Entry 7VY5 (electron microscopy, 3.15 A resolution); this record covers chains B and D of the 5 polymer chains in the assembly.

[Chain B]
Name: Capsid protein VP2
From: Coxsackievirus B3
UniProtKB: P03313 (POLG_CXB3N); residues 8-263 here correspond to UniProt positions 77-332 (UniProt number = residue number + 69)
Sequence (256 residues; numbered 8 to 263; the number before each row is that of its first residue):
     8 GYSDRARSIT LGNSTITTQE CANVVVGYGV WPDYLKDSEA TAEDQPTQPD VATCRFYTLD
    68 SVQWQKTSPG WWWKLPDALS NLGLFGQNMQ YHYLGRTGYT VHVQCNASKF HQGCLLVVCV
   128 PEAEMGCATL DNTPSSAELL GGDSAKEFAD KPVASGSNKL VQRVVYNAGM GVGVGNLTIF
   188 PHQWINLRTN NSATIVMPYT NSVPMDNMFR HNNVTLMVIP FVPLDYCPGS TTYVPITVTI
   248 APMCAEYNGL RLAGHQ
Differences from the reference sequence: variant Ser151 (Thr220 in P03313)
UniProt features mapped onto this chain:
  - site: Gln263 (Cleavage)

[Chain D]
Name: Genome polyprotein
From: Coxsackievirus B3
UniProtKB: P03313 (POLG_CXB3N); residues 2-69 here = UniProt positions 2-69
Sequence (68 residues; numbered 2 to 69; the number before each row is that of its first residue):
     2 GAQVSTQKTG AHETGLNASG NSIIHYTNIN YYKDAASNSA NRQDFTQDPG KFTEPVKDIM
    62 IKSLPALN
Disordered / not traced: 14-24
Differences from the reference sequence: variant Gly16 (Arg in P03313)
UniProt features mapped onto this chain:
  - site: Asn69 (Cleavage)
  - lipidation: Gly2 (N-myristoyl glycine)

[How chain B and chain D interact]
Contacting residue pairs - 18 pairs, chain B then chain D:
  Ser10(B) with Asn69(D), hydrogen bond (side chain-backbone)
  Asp11(B) with Ala67(D); Leu68(D); Asn69(D), hydrogen bond (side chain-backbone)
  Arg12(B) with Leu68(D); Asn69(D)
  Arg14(B) with Lys58(D); Asp59(D), salt bridge
  Asn30(B) with Val57(D); Asp59(D), hydrogen bond; Met61(D)
  Val31(B) with Val57(D); Lys58(D), hydrogen bond (backbone-backbone)
  Val33(B) with Pro56(D), hydrogen bond (backbone-backbone); Lys58(D)
  Tyr35(B) with Lys52(D); Phe53(D), hydrophobic
  Thr196(B) with Leu68(D)
Other interface residues (no listed pair), chain B (14 interface residues in all): Tyr9, Val32, Gly34, Gly36, Trp38

[Summary]
The interface between chain B and chain D involves 14 residues on one side and 10 on the other, with 5
hydrogen bonds and 1 salt bridge. Polar pairs include Arg14(B)-Asp59(D), Ser10(B)-Asn69(D) and
Asp11(B)-Asn69(D).
Chain B is Capsid protein VP2 and chain D is Genome polyprotein, both from Coxsackievirus B3; the structure,
Coxsackievirus B3 (VP3-234Q) incubation with CD55 at pH7.4, was determined by electron microscopy (same
publication as 7VXH, 7VXZ, 7VY0, 7VY6, 7VYK, 7VYL and 3 further entries).
